PDB entry 1LTS | X-ray diffraction, 1.95 A resolution | chains D and C of the 7 polymer chains in the assembly

== Chain D ==
Protein: Heat-labile enterotoxin, subunit B
From: Escherichia coli
UniProtKB: P32890 (ELBP_ECOLI); residues 1-103 here correspond to UniProt positions 22-124 (UniProt number = residue number + 21)
Chain sequence (103 residues; numbered 1 to 103; the number before each row is that of its first residue):
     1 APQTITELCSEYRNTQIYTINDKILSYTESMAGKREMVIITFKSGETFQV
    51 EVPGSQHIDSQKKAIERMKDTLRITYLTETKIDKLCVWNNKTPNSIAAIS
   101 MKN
Disulfides: Cys9-Cys86

== Chain C ==
Protein: Heat-labile enterotoxin, subunit A
From: Escherichia coli
UniProtKB: P06717 (ELAP_ECOLI); residues 196-236 here correspond to UniProt positions 214-254 (UniProt number = residue number + 18)
Chain sequence (41 residues; row label = number of the first residue in the row):
   196 GDTCNEETQNLSTIYLREYQSKVKRQIFSDYQSEVDIYNRI

== Chain D / chain C interface ==
Contacting residue pairs - 10 pairs, chain D then chain C:
  Lys63(D) with Arg235(C)
  Glu66(D) with Arg235(C)
  Arg67(D) with Arg235(C)
  Asp70(D) with Val230(C); Arg235(C), salt bridge
  Arg73(D) with Ser228(C)
  Ile74(D) with Tyr226(C)
  Leu77(D) with Tyr226(C), hydrophobic
  Thr78(D) with Phe223(C); Tyr226(C)
Other interface residues (no listed pair), chain C (6 interface residues in all): Gln227

== Summary ==
8 residues of chain D face 6 of chain C across their interface, with 1 salt bridge. The salt-bridged pair is
Asp70(D)-Arg235(C).
Here chain D is Heat-labile enterotoxin, subunit B and chain C is Heat-labile enterotoxin, subunit A, both
from Escherichia coli. Entry 1LTS (Refined structure of E. coli heat labile enterotoxin, a close relative of
cholera toxin) was determined by X-ray diffraction.
